Entry 8TOF (electron microscopy, 2.80 A resolution); this record covers chains N and a of the 18 polymer chains in the assembly.

Chain N:
Molecule: 206-nt DNA strand
Sequence (206 nucleotides; row label = number of the first residue in the row; numbers below 1 keep their minus sign (DT-103 is residue -103)):
  -103 TTGTGTTTGGTGTGTCTGGGTGGTGGCCGTTTTCGTTGTTTTTTTCTGTC
   -53 TCGTGCCAGGAGACTAGGGAGTAATCCCCTTGGCGGTTAAAACGCGGGGG
    -3 ACAGCGCGTACGTGCGTTTAAGCGGTGCTAGAGCTGTCTACGACCAATTG
    47 AGCGGCCTCGGCACCGGGATTCTGATATCGCGCGTGATCTTACGGCATTA
    97 TACGTA
Not modelled in the structure: -103 to -90, 87-102

Chain a:
Molecule: Histone H3
Source organism: Xenopus laevis
Reference sequence: A0A310TTQ1 (A0A310TTQ1_XENLA); residues 0-135 here correspond to UniProt positions 1-136 (UniProt number = residue number + 1)
Sequence (136 residues; each row starts with the number of its first residue; numbering starts at 0):
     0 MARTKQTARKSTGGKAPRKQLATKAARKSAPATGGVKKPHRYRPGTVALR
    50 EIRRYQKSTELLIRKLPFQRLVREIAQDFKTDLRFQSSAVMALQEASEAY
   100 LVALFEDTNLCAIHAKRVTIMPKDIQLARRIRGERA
Not modelled in the structure: 0-34
Modified / non-standard residues: Lys36 (2-{[(2R)-2-amino-2-carboxyethyl]sulfanyl}-N,N,N-trimethylethanaminium; ML3)

Chain N / chain a interface:
Pairs across the interface - 26 pairs, chain N then chain a:
  DT-24(N) with Arg83(a), phosphate contact; Phe84(a), sugar contact; Gln85(a), phosphate contact; Ser86(a), hydrogen bond to the phosphate
  DT-23(N) with Arg72(a), salt bridge to the phosphate; Arg83(a), phosphate contact; Phe84(a), hydrogen bond to the phosphate
  DA-14(N) with Arg63(a), phosphate contact
  DA-13(N) with Arg63(a), salt bridge to the phosphate
  DG-5(N) with Arg42(a), salt bridge to the phosphate; Pro43(a), sugar contact
  DG-4(N) with Thr118(a), phosphate contact
  DA-3(N) with Arg116(a), phosphate contact; Val117(a), hydrogen bond to the phosphate; Thr118(a), hydrogen bond to the phosphate
  DC-2(N) with Arg116(a), phosphate contact; Met120(a), phosphate contact
  DT69(N) with His39(a), base contact; Tyr41(a), phosphate contact; Thr45(a), phosphate contact
  DG70(N) with His39(a), sugar contact; Arg42(a), hydrogen bond to the phosphate; Thr45(a), hydrogen bond to the phosphate
  DA71(N) with Lys37(a), hydrogen bond to the phosphate; Arg42(a), salt bridge to the phosphate
  DT72(N) with Lys37(a), salt bridge to the phosphate
Other interface residues (no listed pair), chain N (14 interface residues in all): DG-8, DG-6
Other interface residues (no listed pair), chain a (19 interface residues in all): Arg40, Leu82, Lys115

Summary:
14 residues of chain N and 19 residues of chain a are in contact; the contacts include 7 hydrogen bonds and 5
salt bridges. Polar pairs include DT-24(N)-Ser86(a), DT-23(N)-Phe84(a) and DA-3(N)-Val117(a).
Chain N is a 206-nt DNA strand and chain a is Histone H3 (Xenopus laevis); the structure, Rpd3S bound to an
H3K36Cme3 modified nucleosome, was determined by electron microscopy.
